6HKT - chains I and o of the 50 polymer chains in the assembly; structure by X-ray diffraction, 9.70 A resolution (very low resolution: no residue pairs are listed; an interface is given only as per-side residue counts).

== Chain I ==
Molecule: 1122-nt DNA strand
Sequence (1122 nucleotides; numbered 1 to 1122; the number before each row is that of its first residue):
     1 ATCACCCTATACGCGGCCGCCCTGGAGAATCCCGGTGCCGAGGCCGCTCA
    51 ATTGGTCGTAGACAGCTCTAGCACCGCTTAAACGCACGTACGCGCTGTCC
   101 CCCGCGTTTTAACCGCCAAGGGGATTACTCCCTAGTCTCCAGGCACGTGT
   151 CAGATATATACATCCTGTGCATGTATTGAACAGCCCCGAGACCCTATACG
   201 CGGCCGCCCTGGAGAATCCCGGTGCCGAGGCCGCTCAATTGGTCGTAGAC
   251 AGCTCTAGCACCGCTTAAACGCACGTACGCGCTGTCCCCCGCGTTTTAAC
   301 CGCCAAGGGGATTACTCCCTAGTCTCCAGGCACGTGTCAGATATATACAT
   351 CCTGTGCATGTATTGAACAGCCCCGAGACCCTATACGCGGCCGCCCTGGA
   401 GAATCCCGGTGCCGAGGCCGCTCAATTGGTCGTAGACAGCTCTAGCACCG
   451 CTTAAACGCACGTACGCGCTGTCCCCCGCGTTTTAACCGCCAAGGGGATT
   501 ACTCCCTAGTCTCCAGGCACGTGTCAGATATATACATCCTGTGCATGTAT
   551 TGAACAGCCCCGAGACCCTATACGCGGCCGCCCTGGAGAATCCCGGTGCC
   601 GAGGCCGCTCAATTGGTCGTAGACAGCTCTAGCACCGCTTAAACGCACGT
   651 ACGCGCTGTCCCCCGCGTTTTAACCGCCAAGGGGATTACTCCCTAGTCTC
   701 CAGGCACGTGTCAGATATATACATCCTGTGCATGTATTGAACAGCCCCGA
   751 GACCCTATACGCGGCCGCCCTGGAGAATCCCGGTGCCGAGGCCGCTCAAT
   801 TGGTCGTAGACAGCTCTAGCACCGCTTAAACGCACGTACGCGCTGTCCCC
   851 CGCGTTTTAACCGCCAAGGGGATTACTCCCTAGTCTCCAGGCACGTGTCA
   901 GATATATACATCCTGTGCATGTATTGAACAGCCCCGAGACCCTATACGCG
   951 GCCGCCCTGGAGAATCCCGGTGCCGAGGCCGCTCAATTGGTCGTAGACAG
  1001 CTCTAGCACCGCTTAAACGCACGTACGCGCTGTCCCCCGCGTTTTAACCG
  1051 CCAAGGGGATTACTCCCTAGTCTCCAGGCACGTGTCAGATATATACATCC
  1101 TGTGCATGTATTGAACAGCGAT

== Chain o ==
Name: Histone H3.1
From: Homo sapiens
UniProt: P68431 (H31_HUMAN); residues 0-135 here correspond to UniProt positions 1-136 (UniProt number = residue number + 1)
Amino-acid sequence (139 residues; numbered -3 to 135; the number before each row is that of its first residue; numbers below 1 keep their minus sign (Gly-3 is residue -3)):
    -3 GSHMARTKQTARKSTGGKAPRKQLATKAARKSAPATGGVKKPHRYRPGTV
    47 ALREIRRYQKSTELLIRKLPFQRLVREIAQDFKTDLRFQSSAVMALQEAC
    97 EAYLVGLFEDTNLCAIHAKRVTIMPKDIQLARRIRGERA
Unresolved in the structure: -3 to 37, 135
Differences from the reference sequence: expression tag (-3 to -1)
Swiss-Prot annotation at these positions:
  - modified residue: Arg2 (Asymmetric dimethylarginine), Thr3 (Phosphothreonine), Lys4 (Allysine), Gln5 (5-glutamyl dopamine), Thr6 (Phosphothreonine), Arg8 (Citrulline), Lys9 (N6,N6,N6-trimethyllysine), Ser10 (ADP-ribosylserine), Thr11 (Phosphothreonine), Lys14 (N6-(2-hydroxyisobutyryl)lysine), Arg17 (Asymmetric dimethylarginine), Lys18 (N6-(2-hydroxyisobutyryl)lysine), Lys23 (N6-(2-hydroxyisobutyryl)lysine), Arg26 (Citrulline), Lys27 (N6,N6,N6-trimethyllysine), Ser28 (ADP-ribosylserine), Lys36 (N6,N6,N6-trimethyllysine), Lys37 (N6-methyllysine), Tyr41 (Phosphotyrosine), Lys56 (N6,N6,N6-trimethyllysine) and 8 more in UniProt
  - lipidation: Lys18 (N6-decanoyllysine)

== Interface between chain I and chain o ==
At this resolution (10 A) residue pairs are not listed: 12 residues of chain I and 18 of chain o lie at the interface.

== Summary ==
Chain I and chain o form an interface of 12 and 18 residues respectively.
Chain I is a 1122-nt DNA strand and chain o is Histone H3.1 (Homo sapiens); the structure, Structure of an
H1-bound 6-nucleosome array, was determined by X-ray diffraction.
